PDB entry 7XFJ | electron microscopy, 3.00 A resolution | chains G and J of the 11 polymer chains in the assembly

[Chain G]
Name: Histone H2A type 1
Organism: Xenopus laevis
Reference sequence: P06897 (H2A1_XENLA); residues 0-129 here correspond to UniProt positions 1-130 (UniProt number = residue number + 1)
Chain sequence (130 residues; numbered 0 to 129; the number before each row is that of its first residue; numbering starts at 0):
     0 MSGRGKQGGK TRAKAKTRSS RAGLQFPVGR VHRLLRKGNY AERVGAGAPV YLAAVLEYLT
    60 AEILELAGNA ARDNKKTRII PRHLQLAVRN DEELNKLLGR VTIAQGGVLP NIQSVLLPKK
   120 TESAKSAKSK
Unresolved in the structure: 0-10, 119-129
Sequence notes: conflict Arg99 (Gly100 in P06897)
UniProt features mapped onto this chain:
  - modified residue: Ser1 (N-acetylserine), Lys5 (N6-(2-hydroxyisobutyryl)lysine), Lys9 (N6-(2-hydroxyisobutyryl)lysine), Lys36 (N6-(2-hydroxyisobutyryl)lysine), Lys74 (N6-(2-hydroxyisobutyryl)lysine), Lys75 (N6-(2-hydroxyisobutyryl)lysine), Lys95 (N6-(2-hydroxyisobutyryl)lysine), Gln104 (N5-methylglutamine), Lys118 (N6-(2-hydroxyisobutyryl)lysine)
  - cross-link (Glycyl lysine isopeptide (Lys-Gly)): Lys13 (interchain with G-Cter in ubiquitin), Lys15 (interchain with G-Cter in ubiquitin), Lys119 (interchain with G-Cter in ubiquitin)

[Chain J]
Molecule: 152-nt DNA strand
Organism: Xenopus laevis
Sequence (152 nucleotides; each row starts with the number of its first residue; numbers below 1 keep their minus sign (DC-74 is residue -74)):
   -74 CCTGGAGAAT CCCGGTGCCG AGGCCGCTCA ATTGGTCGTA GACAGCTCTA GCACCGCTTA
   -14 AACGCACGTA CGCGCTGTCC CCCGCGTTTT AACCGCCAAG GGGATTACTC CCTAGTCTCC
    46 AGGCCCGTGT CAGATATATA CATCCTGTGC AT
Unresolved in the structure: -74 to -73, 59-77

[Chain G / chain J interface]
Pairs across the interface - 14 pairs, chain G then chain J:
  Arg11(G) - DT-42(J)  base contact
  Ala12(G) - DG-41(J)  phosphate contact
  Lys13(G) - DT-42(J)  phosphate contact
  Ala14(G) - DT-42(J)  phosphate contact
  Lys15(G) - DT-43(J)  phosphate contact
  Lys15(G) - DT-42(J)  hydrogen bond to the phosphate
  Thr16(G) - DT-43(J)  phosphate contact
  Arg17(G) - DT-43(J)  hydrogen bond to the phosphate
  Arg20(G) - DT-42(J)  salt bridge to the phosphate
  Gly28(G) - DT-43(J)  phosphate contact
  Arg29(G) - DA-44(J)  phosphate contact
  Arg32(G) - DA-44(J)  salt bridge to the phosphate
  Arg42(G) - DA-35(J)  sugar contact
  Arg77(G) - DA-54(J)  sugar contact
Interface residues without a listed pair, chain J (8 interface residues in all): DA-45, DG-37

[Overview]
13 residues of chain G face 8 of chain J across their interface; the contacts include 2 hydrogen bonds and 2
salt bridges. Among the polar pairs are Lys15(G)-DT-42(J), Arg17(G)-DT-43(J) and Arg20(G)-DT-42(J).
Chain G is Histone H2A type 1 and chain J is a 152-nt DNA strand, both from Xenopus laevis; the structure,
Structure of nucleosome-AAG complex (T-50I, post-catalytic state), was determined by electron microscopy (same
publication as 7XFC, 7XFH, 7XFI, 7XFL, 7XFM and 7XFN).
